PDB entry 5CW4 | X-ray diffraction, 2.54 A resolution | chains A and D of the 4 polymer chains in the assembly

[Chain A]
Name: BRCA1/BRCA2-containing complex subunit 3
Source organism: Camponotus floridanus
UniProt: E2AXC7 (E2AXC7_CAMFO); residue numbers follow UniProt; this construct covers 1-253
Chain sequence (255 residues; each row starts with the number of its first residue; numbers below 1 keep their minus sign (Gly-1 is residue -1)):
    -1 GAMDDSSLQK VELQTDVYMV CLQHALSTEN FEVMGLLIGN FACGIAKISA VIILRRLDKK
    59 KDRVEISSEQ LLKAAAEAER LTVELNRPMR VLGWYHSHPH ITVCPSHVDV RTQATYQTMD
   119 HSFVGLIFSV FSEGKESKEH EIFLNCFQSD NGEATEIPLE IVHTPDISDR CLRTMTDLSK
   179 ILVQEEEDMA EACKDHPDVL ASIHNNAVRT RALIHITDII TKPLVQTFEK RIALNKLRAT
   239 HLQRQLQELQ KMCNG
Unresolved in the structure: -1 to 3, 251-253
Modified positions: Mse1 (selenomethionine); Mse17, Mse32, Mse87, Mse117, Mse173, Mse187, Mse250 (selenomethionine; parent Met)
Construct notes: expression tag (-1 to 0)
Bound ions: Zn2+: His94, His96, Asp107
Curated features (UniProtKB/Swiss-Prot):
  - motif: His94 to Asp107 (JAMM motif)
  - binding site (Zn(2+)): His94, His96, Asp107
What the authors report for this chain:
  - Zn2+ coordination: His94, His96, Asp107
  - catalytic residues: Glu30, Ser104
  - mutagenesis - I99R, M117A, A205D (10 fold), I212D (10 fold): decreased catalytic activity
  - mutagenesis - E30A, E183A/D186A, A205D/I212D: abolished catalytic activity
  - contacts within the chain: Arg53-Asp186, Arg53-Glu183 (backbone contact)
  - self-association interface (contacts with another copy of this molecule): Leu198, Ile201, Ala205, Ile212
  - mutagenesis - E30A/A205D/I212D: unchanged binding to K63 linked substrate

[Chain D]
Name: Protein FAM175B
Source organism: Camponotus floridanus
UniProt: E2AB17 (E2AB17_CAMFO); residue numbers follow UniProt; this construct covers 1-289
Chain sequence (289 residues; row label = number of the first residue in the row):
     1 MADSDLLVTI SGAALSLLFF ENVRSVGNQM GFLLGEALEF IVKTYTDSDN QVETVKIHIN
    61 VEAIVTCPLA DLLHDSTNHI NKEKLKDFVR DKSKQVIGWF CFRRNTTNLT LTLKDKLLHK
   121 QFASHFSGVN GCKEDFFLTC LLNASTSETS GTHKFRHVFL RHNKRGMFEP ISLKINNLGD
   181 DASRHDGSDY KPTPVRKSTR TPDSFTKLIE SLNLDVARID GLDSAMLIQK AAEHHLMSLI
   241 PKVCESDLEV AELEKQVHEL KIKIATQQLA KRLKINGENC DRISKASKD
Unresolved in the structure: 1-4, 43-54, 75-76, 164, 186-187, 197-200, 216-217, 272-289
Modified positions: Mse1 (selenomethionine); Mse30, Mse167, Mse226, Mse237 (selenomethionine; parent Met)
What the authors report for this chain:
  - mutagenesis - N177R: abolished catalytic activity

[Interface between chain A and chain D]
Contacting residue pairs (22):
  Glu184(A) - Tyr190(D)  hydrogen bond
  Mse187(A) - Tyr190(D)  hydrophobic
  Ala188(A) - Tyr190(D)
  Cys191(A) - Tyr190(D)  hydrophobic
  Cys191(A) - Lys191(D)
  Cys191(A) - Thr193(D)
  Lys192(A) - Thr193(D)
  His194(A) - Lys191(D)
  His194(A) - Pro192(D)  hydrogen bond (side chain-backbone)
  His194(A) - Thr193(D)
  His194(A) - Pro194(D)
  Leu198(A) - Phe205(D)  hydrophobic
  Ala199(A) - Lys191(D)
  Ile201(A) - Gly221(D)
  Ile201(A) - Ser224(D)
  His202(A) - Asp189(D)  hydrogen bond (side chain-backbone)
  His202(A) - Lys191(D)
  Asn203(A) - Tyr190(D)
  Asn203(A) - Lys191(D)  hydrogen bond (side chain-backbone)
  Asn204(A) - Arg218(D)
  Val206(A) - Tyr190(D)  hydrophobic
  Arg207(A) - Tyr190(D)
Also at the interface, not in a pair above, chain A (19 interface residues in all): Ala190, Asp193, Pro195, Val197, Thr208
Also at the interface, not in a pair above, chain D (12 interface residues in all): Ile209, Ile228

[In short]
19 residues of chain A face 12 of chain D across their interface; the contacts include 4 hydrogen bonds. Polar
pairs include Glu184(A)-Tyr190(D), His194(A)-Pro192(D) and His202(A)-Asp189(D). From the paper: catalytic
residues Glu30(A) and Ser104(A); I99R, M117A and A205D of chain A, among others, reduce catalytic activity; 9
substitutions were tested in all.
Chain A is BRCA1/BRCA2-containing complex subunit 3 and chain D is Protein FAM175B, both from Camponotus
floridanus; the structure, Structure of CfBRCC36-CfKIAA0157 complex (Selenium Edge), was determined by X-ray
diffraction together with 5CW3, 5CW5 and 5CW6 from the same study.
